Entry 9G3X (electron microscopy, 4.50 A resolution (low resolution: residue-level contacts below are approximate; hydrogen-bond / salt-bridge calls are withheld)); this record covers chains I and J of the 10 polymer chains in the assembly.

Chain I:
Protein: Gamma-tubulin complex component
From: Sus scrofa
Reference sequence: A0A8D1V2H0 (A0A8D1V2H0_PIG); numbering as in UniProt (aligned over 1-667)
Amino-acid sequence (667 residues; row label = number of the first residue in the row):
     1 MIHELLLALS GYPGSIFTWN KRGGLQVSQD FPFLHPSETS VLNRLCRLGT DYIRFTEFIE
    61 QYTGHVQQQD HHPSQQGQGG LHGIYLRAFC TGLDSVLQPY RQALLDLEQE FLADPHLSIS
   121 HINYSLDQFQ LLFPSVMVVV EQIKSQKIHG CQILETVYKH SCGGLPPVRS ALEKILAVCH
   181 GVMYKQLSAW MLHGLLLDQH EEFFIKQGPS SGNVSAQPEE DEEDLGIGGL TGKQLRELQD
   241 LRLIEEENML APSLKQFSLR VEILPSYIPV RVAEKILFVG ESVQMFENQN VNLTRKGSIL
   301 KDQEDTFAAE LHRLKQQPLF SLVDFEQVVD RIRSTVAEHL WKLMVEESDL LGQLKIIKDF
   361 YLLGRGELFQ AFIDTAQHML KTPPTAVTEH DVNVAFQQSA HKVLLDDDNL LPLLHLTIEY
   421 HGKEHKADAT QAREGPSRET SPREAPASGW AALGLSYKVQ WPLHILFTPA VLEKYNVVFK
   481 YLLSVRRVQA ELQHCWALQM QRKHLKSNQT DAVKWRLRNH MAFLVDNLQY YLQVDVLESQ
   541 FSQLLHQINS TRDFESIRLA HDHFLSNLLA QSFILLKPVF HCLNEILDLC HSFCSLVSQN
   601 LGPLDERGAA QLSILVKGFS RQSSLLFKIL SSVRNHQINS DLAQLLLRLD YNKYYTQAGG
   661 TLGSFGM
Disordered / not traced: 67-79, 212-254, 293-298, 426-443

Chain J:
Protein: Gamma-tubulin complex component
From: Sus scrofa
Reference sequence: I3L738 (I3L738_PIG); numbering as in UniProt (aligned over 1-1061)
Amino-acid sequence (1061 residues; row label = number of the first residue in the row):
     1 MASPAPSWTR LDPQQERDVR ELIRLVSGVQ DEADPNFQLA LHFAWSNFRF HRFLDVNSHK
    61 VEKTIEGIYE KFIIHSDLSK AASWKRLTDE FLNASLPSIK EIKTDAHYSI LSLLLCLSDS
   121 PSNSNYVETP RNKEVEKKDD FDWGKYLMEG EEIDLGPNVD TPNWSEESED EDDPQPLSRE
   181 DSGIQVDRTP LEEQDQSRKP ASRVSWKVDE PDARSWLEQH VVRQYWTTRS SKFPHSLHLH
   241 SNLAAVWDQH LYSSDPLYVP DDRVSVTETQ VIRETLWLLS GVKKLFIFQL IDGKVAVRNN
   301 IMVTHLTHSC LRSVLEQIAA YGQVVFRLQE FIDEVMGHSS ESTLPGNGSV PKKSTDAPFR
   361 TYQAFMWALY KYFISFKEEL SEIEKCIINN DTTVTLAIVV DKLSPRLAQL KVLHKVFSTG
   421 VAEVPPDTRN VVRASHLLNT LYKAILEYDN VGEASEQTVS LLFSLWVETV RPYLQIVDEW
   481 IVHGHLCDGA REFIIQRNKN VPVNHRDFWY ATYTLYSVSE KTENEEKMSD NASASSGSDQ
   541 GPSSRQHTMV SFLKPVLKQI IMAGKSMQLL KNLQCAESTT CQAMARDAER KSLYTLFLES
   601 VQSRLRHGED ATAQALTEQQ ATRETLIKMQ SIAERHLELD DVHDPLLAIN FARLYLEQSD
   661 FHEKFAGGDI CVDRSSESVT CQTFELTLRS CLYPHIDKQY LDCCGNLMRT LKKDYRLVEY
   721 LQAMRNFFLM EGGDTMYDFY TSIFDKIREK ETWQNVSFLN VQLQEAVGQR YPEDSSRLSI
   781 SFENTDTAKK KLPVHTLDGL TLSYKVPWPV DIVISLECQK IYNQVFLLLL QIKWAKYSLD
   841 VLLFGELASS AEKPQSKEGL LSGQDTAAQF GPQKEPVRQQ IHRMFLLRVK LMHFVNSLHN
   901 YIMTRILHST GLEFQHQVEE AKDLDQLIKI HYRYLSTIHD RCLLREKVSF VKEAIMKVLN
   961 LALMFADGWQ AGLGAWQMES IEKMESDFKN CHMFLVTILN KAVCRGSFPH LESLALSLMA
  1021 GMEQKREDDL FNHTWGQGDL PNYTCAVRLL GVRKGGGTRP K
Disordered / not traced: 1-12, 119-222, 339-352, 519-545, 576-590, 606-680, 785-790, 851-874, 1022-1061

Interface between chain I and chain J:
Pairs across the interface (8; chain I residue first):
  Met1(I) with His240(J); Leu243(J)
  Ile2(I) with His240(J)
  Tyr12(I) with Cys310(J)
  Pro13(I) with Cys310(J)
  Gly14(I) with Ser309(J); Cys310(J)
  Ser15(I) with Ser309(J)
Also at the interface, not in a pair above, chain I (9 interface residues in all): His3, Ala386, Val387
Also at the interface, not in a pair above, chain J (8 interface residues in all): Leu239, His305, Ser313, Cys1004

Summary:
The interface between chain I and chain J involves 9 residues on one side and 8 on the other.
Here chain I is Gamma-tubulin complex component and chain J is Gamma-tubulin complex component, both from Sus
scrofa. Entry 9G3X (Structure of the Partially-assembled gamma-Tubulin Ring Complex from Pig Brain) was
determined by electron microscopy, deposited together with 9G3Y, 9G3Z and 9G40.
